8I02 - chains D and G of the 7 polymer chains in the assembly; structure by electron microscopy, 2.90 A resolution.

# Chain D
Name: Chromatin modification-related protein eaf3
From: Schizosaccharomyces pombe
Reference sequence: O13953 (EAF3_SCHPO); residues 1-337 here = UniProt positions 1-337
Sequence (337 residues; row label = number of the first residue in the row):
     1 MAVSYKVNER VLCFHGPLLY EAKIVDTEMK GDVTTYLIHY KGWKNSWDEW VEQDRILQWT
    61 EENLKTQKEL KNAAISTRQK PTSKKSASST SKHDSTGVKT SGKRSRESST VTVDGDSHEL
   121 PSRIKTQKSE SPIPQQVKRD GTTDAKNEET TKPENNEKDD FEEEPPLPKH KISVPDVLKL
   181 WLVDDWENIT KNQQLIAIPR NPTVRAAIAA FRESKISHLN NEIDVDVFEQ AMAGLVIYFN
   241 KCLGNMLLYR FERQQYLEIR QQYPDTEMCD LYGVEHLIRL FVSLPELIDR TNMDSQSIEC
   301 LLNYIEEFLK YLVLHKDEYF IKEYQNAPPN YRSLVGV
Not modelled in the structure: 1-169, 291-293

# Chain G
Name: Uncharacterized protein C2F7.07c
From: Schizosaccharomyces pombe
Reference sequence: Q09698 (YA27_SCHPO); numbering as in UniProt (aligned over 1-607)
Sequence (607 residues; numbered 1 to 607; the number before each row is that of its first residue):
     1 MDAKPWNHTS EAFQASILED LKIIQKAGAE RNAKSSHGSI NSRSASPNKA TSRRNRAQNG
    61 NSNGRASVDN SDDGSKDDLD YSPSVKRKHV NGEGAEKGDH DTSNNGPSIT KLRRKVRRTY
   121 DTKDGFVAWN TLDDDFRPIV PDQERSRKIN PQKGNNNNLL KENKSLKTTA KDLSDISSSS
   181 MKKANNSSKP LFSGKLTFKA NIPVPTSEVV TENNVTRNVT VYSNQKHLGN ESENFNDMEG
   241 RAEDISSNEL LPTPEEYPYR YNNDYCSACH GPGNFLCCET CPNSFHFTCI DPPIEEKNLP
   301 DDAWYCNECK HHSLYNELDE QEELESNVKE EGTMVDVWMQ LCTYIDSHNP IQFHLPHSIS
   361 SFFRGVGSGV MGEYIETDVL KHLKSSRRSN GEERDPLLLK SKSGTPILCF RCHKSALVSQ
   421 SILACDYCNS YWHPDCLNPP LATLPSNLRK WKCPNHSDHV TPRYRLPEKA KVIRVGLPRG
   481 FKNKGNIVID ENEDEPSVQT IQLQGKIRVV PSKPFKLNFL EQIRDNVINL RKMVEQDEQL
   541 CIETFSKFDF YATRDCELPL RILCDVANDN LENDDYVLAL RDLLRISKWD PNQPVPAPFD
   601 LANLLSY
Not modelled in the structure: 1-261, 308-332, 382-393, 491-514, 607
Metal / ion sites: Zn2+ site 1: C266, C269, H286, C289; Zn2+ site 2: C409, C412, C436; Zn2+ site 3: C425, C453
Curated features (UniProtKB/Swiss-Prot):
  - zinc finger: N263 to H312 (PHD-type 1), P406 to H459 (PHD-type 2)

# Chain D / chain G interface
Contacting residue pairs (62; chain D residue first):
  D176(D) - F362(G)
  K179(D) - F362(G)
  K179(D) - F363(G)
  L180(D) - F363(G)  hydrophobic
  L180(D) - R465(G)
  L182(D) - I359(G)  hydrophobic
  V183(D) - I359(G)
  V183(D) - R465(G)
  D184(D) - R465(G)  salt bridge
  W186(D) - L355(G)  hydrophobic
  W186(D) - S360(G)
  W186(D) - V366(G)  hydrophobic
  W186(D) - S368(G)
  W186(D) - G372(G)
  W186(D) - E373(G)
  W186(D) - Y374(G)
  E187(D) - Y374(G)
  T190(D) - E373(G)
  T190(D) - Y374(G)
  K191(D) - Y374(G)
  K191(D) - E376(G)  salt bridge
  V227(D) - M334(G)  hydrophobic
  Q230(D) - V335(G)
  L235(D) - M339(G)  hydrophobic
  Y238(D) - C342(G)  hydrophobic
  Y238(D) - I345(G)
  C242(D) - I345(G)  hydrophobic
  N245(D) - P350(G)
  N245(D) - I351(G)
  M246(D) - I345(G)  hydrophobic
  M246(D) - I351(G)
  M246(D) - F353(G)
  L248(D) - Q352(G)
  L248(D) - F353(G)  hydrogen bond (backbone-backbone)
  Y249(D) - Q352(G)
  Y249(D) - F353(G)
  Y249(D) - H354(G)  hydrogen bond (side chain-backbone)
  R250(D) - C269(G)
  R250(D) - H286(G)
  R250(D) - T288(G)
  R250(D) - C289(G)  hydrogen bond
  R250(D) - Q352(G)  hydrogen bond (backbone-side chain)
  R253(D) - T288(G)  hydrogen bond (side chain-backbone)
  R253(D) - I290(G)
  Y256(D) - P293(G)
  L257(D) - P293(G)  hydrophobic
  L257(D) - I294(G)
  R260(D) - P292(G)
  Q261(D) - E295(G)
  R279(D) - F353(G)
  V282(D) - P356(G)
  V282(D) - I359(G)  hydrophobic
  S283(D) - F353(G)
  E286(D) - P356(G)
  L287(D) - L341(G)
  I288(D) - W338(G)
  R290(D) - W338(G)
  S295(D) - T333(G)  hydrogen bond
  S297(D) - T333(G)  hydrogen bond (side chain-backbone)
  S297(D) - M334(G)
  I298(D) - W338(G)  hydrophobic
  L301(D) - W338(G)
Interface residues without a listed pair, chain D (41 interface residues in all): G234, I237, K241, L247, Q254
Interface residues without a listed pair, chain G (39 interface residues in all): D291, D346, S358, G367

# Summary
41 residues of chain D face 39 of chain G across their interface; the contacts include 7 hydrogen bonds and 2
salt bridges. Among the polar pairs are D184(D)-R465(G), K191(D)-E376(G) and Y249(D)-H354(G). C266(G),
C269(G), H286(G) and C289(G) coordinate Zn2+ site 1.
Chain D is Chromatin modification-related protein eaf3 and chain G is Uncharacterized protein C2F7.07c, both
from Schizosaccharomyces pombe; the structure, Cryo-EM structure of the SIN3S complex from S. pombe, was
determined by electron microscopy (same publication as 8I03).
